PDB entry 5GIO | X-ray diffraction, 3.60 A resolution | chains A and G of the 10 polymer chains in the assembly

== Chain A ==
Protein: C/D box methylation guide ribonucleoprotein complex aNOP56 subunit
Source organism: Sulfolobus solfataricus
Reference sequence: A0A0E3MJI1 (A0A0E3MJI1_SULSF); residues 4-380 here correspond to UniProt positions 3-379 (UniProt number = residue number - 1)
Amino-acid sequence (388 residues; each row starts with the number of its first residue):
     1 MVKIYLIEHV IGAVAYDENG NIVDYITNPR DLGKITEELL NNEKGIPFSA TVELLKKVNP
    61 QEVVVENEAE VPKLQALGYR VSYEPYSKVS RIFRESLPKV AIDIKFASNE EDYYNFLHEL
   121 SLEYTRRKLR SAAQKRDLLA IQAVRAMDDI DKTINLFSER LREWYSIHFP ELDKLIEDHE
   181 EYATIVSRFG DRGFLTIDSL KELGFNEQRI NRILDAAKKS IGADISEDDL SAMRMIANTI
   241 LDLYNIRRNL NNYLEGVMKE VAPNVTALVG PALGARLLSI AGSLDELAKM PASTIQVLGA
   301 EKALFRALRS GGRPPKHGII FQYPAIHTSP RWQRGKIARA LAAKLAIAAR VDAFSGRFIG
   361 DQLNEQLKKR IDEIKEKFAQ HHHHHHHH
Not modelled in the structure: 1-2, 378-388
Construct notes: initiating methionine (1); expression tag (2-3, 381-388)

== Chain G ==
Molecule: C/d RNA
Sequence (40 nucleotides; numbered 1 to 40; the number before each row is that of its first residue):
     1 GGGAGUCUUG UGAUGAAACA CUCAUGGUCU GAAGACUCCC
Not modelled in the structure: 36-40

== Interface between chain A and chain G ==
Pairs across the interface (19):
  Arg-145(A) / C23(G)  hydrogen bond to the phosphate
  Arg-145(A) / A24(G)  salt bridge to the phosphate
  Glu-286(A) / G26(G)  phosphate contact
  Ser-293(A) / C29(G)  hydrogen bond to the phosphate
  Ser-293(A) / U30(G)  phosphate contact
  Ser-293(A) / G31(G)  base contact
  Thr-294(A) / U28(G)  hydrogen bond to the sugar
  Thr-294(A) / C29(G)  hydrogen bond to the phosphate
  Gln-296(A) / C29(G)  hydrogen bond to the base
  Leu-298(A) / U28(G)  base contact
  Glu-301(A) / U28(G)  base contact
  Leu-304(A) / U28(G)  sugar contact
  Leu-304(A) / C29(G)  sugar contact
  Phe-305(A) / G27(G)  base contact
  Phe-305(A) / U28(G)  base contact
  Leu-308(A) / U28(G)  sugar contact
  Pro-314(A) / C29(G)  base contact
  Arg-339(A) / U30(G)  base contact
  Lys-377(A) / A35(G)  sugar contact
Interface residues without a listed pair, chain A (16 interface residues in all): Lys-152, Pro-291, Val-297
Interface residues without a listed pair, chain G (11 interface residues in all): U22, G34

== In short ==
The interface between chain A and chain G involves 16 residues on one side and 11 on the other; the contacts
include 5 hydrogen bonds and 1 salt bridge. Among the polar pairs are Gln-296(A)/C29(G), Thr-294(A)/U28(G) and
Arg-145(A)/C23(G).
Chain A is C/D box methylation guide ribonucleoprotein complex aNOP56 subunit (Sulfolobus solfataricus) and
chain G is C/d RNA; the structure, Crystal structure of box C/D RNP with 12 nt guide regions and 13 nt
substrates, was determined by X-ray diffraction together with 5GIN and 5GIP from the same study.
